9C29 - chains B and D of the 20 polymer chains in the assembly; structure by electron microscopy, 8.00 A resolution (low resolution: residue-level contacts below are approximate; hydrogen-bond / salt-bridge calls are withheld).

== Chain B (and D) ==
Name: Integrase
Source organism: HIV-1 06TG.HT008
Notes: EC 2.7.7.-, 3.1.-.-; chain D of this document is another copy of the same molecule, construct and numbering; everything in this record applies to it too
Reference sequence: P12497 (POL_HV1N5); residues 1-288 here correspond to UniProt positions 1148-1435 (UniProt number = residue number + 1147)
Sequence (288 residues; row label = number of the first residue in the row):
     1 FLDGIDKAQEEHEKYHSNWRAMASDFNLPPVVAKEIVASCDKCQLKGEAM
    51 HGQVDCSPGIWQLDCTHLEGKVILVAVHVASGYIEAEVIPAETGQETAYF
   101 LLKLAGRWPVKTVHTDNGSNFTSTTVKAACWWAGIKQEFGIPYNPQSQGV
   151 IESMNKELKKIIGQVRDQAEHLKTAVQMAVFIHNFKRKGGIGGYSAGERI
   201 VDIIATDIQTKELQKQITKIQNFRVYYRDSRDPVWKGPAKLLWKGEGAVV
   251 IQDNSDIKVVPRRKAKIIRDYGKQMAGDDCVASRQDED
Unresolved in the structure: 1, 45-56, 140-148, 229-234, 271-288 (chain D: 46-55, 213-222, 271-288)
Swiss-Prot annotation at these positions:
  - zinc finger: Asp-3 to Gln-44 (Integrase-type)
  - DNA-binding region: Phe-223 to Asp-270 (Integrase-type)
  - binding site (Zn(2+)): His-12, His-16, Cys-40, Cys-43
  - binding site (Mg(2+)): Asp-64, Asp-116, Glu-152
Reported in the primary citation:
  - catalytic residues: Asp-64, Asp-116, Glu-152 (citing earlier work)
  - mutagenesis - E35K, K240E: decreased catalytic activity
  - mutagenesis - E35K, K215E, K219E, K240E, K244E, R262E: decreased binding to RNA
  - mutagenesis - H12N, K240E (4-fold): decreased stability
  - mutagenesis - E11K/K186E: unchanged binding to RNA

== Chain B / chain D interface ==
Pairs across the interface (7):
  Lys-42(B) / Gln-164(D)
  Lys-42(B) / Asp-167(D)
  Gly-190(B) / Val-79(D)
  Gly-190(B) / Gln-146(D)
  Ile-191(B) / Val-79(D)
  Ile-191(B) / Ala-80(D)
  Ile-191(B) / Ser-81(D)
Also at the interface, not in a pair above, chain B (7 interface residues in all): Cys-43, Gln-164, Val-165, Gly-192
Also at the interface, not in a pair above, chain D (10 interface residues in all): Lys-14, His-16, Lys-42, Gly-82

== Summary ==
7 residues of chain B and 10 residues of chain D are in contact. UniProt lists a DNA-binding region, 4
Zn2+-binding residues and 3 Mg2+-binding residues on chain B. From the paper: catalytic residues Asp-64(B),
Asp-116(B) and Glu-152(B); E35K, K215E and K219E of chain B, among others, reduce binding to RNA; 8
substitutions were tested in all.
Both chains are Integrase (HIV-1 06TG.HT008). Entry 9C29 (Hexadecamer of NL4-3 WT HIV-1 intasome) was
determined by electron microscopy, deposited together with 9BW9.
